8S09 - chains Y and 3 of the 14 polymer chains in the assembly; structure by electron microscopy, 3.10 A resolution.

Chain Y:
Molecule: 45-nt DNA strand
Sequence (45 nucleotides; row label = number of the first residue in the row; numbers below 1 keep their minus sign (DG-45 is residue -45)):
   -45 GCATGCATGC GCATGCATGC ATAATGCATG CATGCGCATG CATGC

Chain 3:
Molecule: DNA replication licensing factor MCM3
Source organism: Homo sapiens
Notes: EC 3.6.4.12
UniProtKB: P25205 (MCM3_HUMAN); residues 1-808 here = UniProt positions 1-808
Chain sequence (810 residues; each row starts with the number of its first residue; numbers below 1 keep their minus sign (Gly-1 is residue -1)):
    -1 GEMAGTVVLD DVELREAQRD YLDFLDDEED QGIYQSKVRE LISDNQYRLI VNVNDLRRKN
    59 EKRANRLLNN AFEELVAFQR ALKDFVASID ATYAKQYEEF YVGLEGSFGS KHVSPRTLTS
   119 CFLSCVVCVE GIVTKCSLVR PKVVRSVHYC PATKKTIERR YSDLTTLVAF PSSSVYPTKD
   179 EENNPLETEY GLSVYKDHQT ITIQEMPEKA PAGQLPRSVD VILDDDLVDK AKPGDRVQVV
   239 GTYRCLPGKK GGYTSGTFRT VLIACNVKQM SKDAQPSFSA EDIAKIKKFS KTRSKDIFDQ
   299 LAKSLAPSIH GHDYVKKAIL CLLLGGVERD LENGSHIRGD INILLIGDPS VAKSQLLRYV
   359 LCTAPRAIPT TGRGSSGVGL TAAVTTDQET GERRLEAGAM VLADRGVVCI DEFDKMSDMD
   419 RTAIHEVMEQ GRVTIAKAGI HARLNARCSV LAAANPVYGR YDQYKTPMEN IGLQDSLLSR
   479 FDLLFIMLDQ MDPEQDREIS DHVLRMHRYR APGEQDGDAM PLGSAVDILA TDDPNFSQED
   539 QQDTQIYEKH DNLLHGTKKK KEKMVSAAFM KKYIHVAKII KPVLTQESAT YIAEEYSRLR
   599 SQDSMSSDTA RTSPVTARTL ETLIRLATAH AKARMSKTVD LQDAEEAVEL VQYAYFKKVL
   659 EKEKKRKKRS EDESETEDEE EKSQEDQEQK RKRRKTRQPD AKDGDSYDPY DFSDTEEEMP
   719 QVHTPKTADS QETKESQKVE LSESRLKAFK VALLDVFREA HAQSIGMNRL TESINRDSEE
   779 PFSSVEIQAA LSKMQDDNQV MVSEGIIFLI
Unresolved in the structure: -1 to 1, 270-280, 519-541, 657-808
Construct notes: expression tag (-1 to 0)
Swiss-Prot annotation at these positions:
  - motif: Ser477 to Asp480 (Arginine finger)
  - binding site (ADP): Gln353, Leu393, Glu394, Ala395, Ala397
  - binding site (ATP): Ala523, Arg664
  - modified residue: Ala2 (N-acetylalanine), Ser160 (Phosphoserine), Ser275 (Phosphoserine), Lys293 (N6-acetyllysine), Ser535 (Phosphoserine), Lys547 (N6-acetyllysine), Ser611 (Phosphoserine), Ser668 (Phosphoserine), Ser672 (Phosphoserine), Thr674 (Phosphothreonine), Ser681 (Phosphoserine), Tyr708 (Phosphotyrosine), Ser711 (Phosphoserine), Thr713 (Phosphothreonine), Thr722 (Phosphothreonine), Thr725 (Phosphothreonine), Ser728 (Phosphoserine), Ser734 (Phosphoserine)
  - mutagenesis: Ser535 (S535A: 50% reduction in phosphorylation by ATM or ATR)
Metal / ion sites: Mg2+: Ser352 (together with ADP)
Small-molecule neighbours:
  - ADP (adenosine-5'-diphosphate), molecule 1: Ser306, Ile307, His308, His310, Asp346, Pro347, Ser348, Val349, Ala350, Lys351, Ser352, Gln353, Val501
  - ADP, molecule 2: His423, Glu427, Ala615, Arg616, Glu619

Interface between chain Y and chain 3:
Residue-residue contacts (5; chain Y residue first):
  DC-36(Y) with Thr384(3), phosphate contact; Gln386(3), phosphate contact
  DT-28(Y) with Ser253(3), hydrogen bond to the phosphate
  DG-27(Y) with Lys247(3), phosphate contact
  DC-26(Y) with Lys247(3), salt bridge to the phosphate
Interface residues without a listed pair, chain 3 (6 interface residues in all): Lys248, Thr255

Overview:
4 residues of chain Y face 6 of chain 3 across their interface, with 1 hydrogen bond and 1 salt bridge. Polar
pairs include DT-28(Y)-Ser253(3) and DC-26(Y)-Lys247(3). Chain 3 binds ADP.
Here chain Y is a 45-nt DNA strand and chain 3 is DNA replication licensing factor MCM3 (Homo sapiens). Entry
8S09 (H. sapiens MCM2-7 double hexamer bound to double stranded DNA) was determined by electron microscopy,
deposited together with 8S0A, 8S0B, 8S0C, 8S0D, 8S0E and 8S0F.
